Entry 9EQ6 (X-ray diffraction, 2.72 A resolution); this record covers chains B and A.

# Chain B
Protein: Frizzled-5
From: Mus musculus
Reference sequence: Q9EQD0 (FZD5_MOUSE); residues 27-156 here = UniProt positions 27-156
Chain sequence (140 residues; row label = number of the first residue in the row):
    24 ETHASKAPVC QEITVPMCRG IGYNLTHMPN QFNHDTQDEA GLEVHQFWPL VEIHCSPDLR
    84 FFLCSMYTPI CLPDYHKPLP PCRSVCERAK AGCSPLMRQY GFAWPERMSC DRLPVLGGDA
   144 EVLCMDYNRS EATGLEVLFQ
Unresolved in the structure: 24-31, 140-141, 154-163
Construct notes: expression tag (24-26, 157-163)
Swiss-Prot annotation at these positions:
  - glycosylation (N-linked (GlcNAc...) asparagine): Asn47, Asn151
Disulfide bonds: Cys33-Cys94, Cys41-Cys87, Cys78-Cys116, Cys105-Cys147, Cys109-Cys133
Covalently attached groups: N-acetylglucosamine (NAG) linked to Asn47

# Chain A
Protein: VWFA and cache domain-containing protein 1
From: Mus musculus
Reference sequence: Q6PDJ1 (CAHD1_MOUSE); residues 1-1094 here = UniProt positions 1-1094
Chain sequence (1102 residues; each row starts with the number of its first residue):
     1 MAREPEEEET VRPAAVVRRC PRCPGWPGAP RPPLWLLCLV ACWILGAVAD ADFSILDEAQ
    61 VLASQMRRLA AEELGVVTMQ RIFNSLVYTE KISNGESEVQ QLAKKIREKF NRYLDVVNRN
   121 KQVVEASYTA HLTSPLTAIQ DCCTIPPSMM EFDGNFNTNV SRTVSCDRLS TTVNSRAFNP
   181 GRDLNSVLAD NLKSNPGIKW QYFSSEEGIF TVFPAHKFRC KGSYEHRSRP IYVSTVRPQS
   241 KHIVVILDHG ASVTDTQLQI AKDAAQVILS AIDEHDKISV LTVADAVRTC SLDQCYKTYL
   301 SPATSETKRK MSTFVSSVKP SDSPTQHAVG FHRAFQLIRS TSNSTRFQAN TDMVIIYLSA
   361 GITSKDSSEE DKKATLRVIN EENGFLNNSV MILTYALMND GVTGLKELAF LRDLAEQNSG
   421 KYGIPDRTAL PVIKGSMMVL NQLSNLETTV GRFYTNLPNR MIDEAVFSLP FSDEMGDGLI
   481 MTVSKPCYFG NLLLGIVGVD VNLAYILEDV TYYQDSLASY TFLIDDKGYT LMHPSLTRPY
   541 LLSEPPLHTD IIHYENIPKF ELVRQNILSL PLGSQIITVP VNSSLSWHIN KLRETGKEAY
   601 NVSYAWKMVQ DTSFILCIVV IQPEIPVKQL KNLNTVPSSK LLYHRLDLLG QPSACLHFKQ
   661 LATLESPTVM LSAGSFSSPY EHLSQPETKR MVEHYTAYLS DNTRLIANPG LKFSVRNEVM
   721 ATSHVTDEWM TQMEMSSLNT YIVRRYIATP NGVLRIYPGS LMDKAFDPTR RQWYLHAVAN
   781 PGLISLTGPY LDVGGAGYVV TISHTIHSSS TQLSSGHTVA VMGIDFTLRY FYKVLMDLLP
   841 VCNQDGGNKI RCFIMEDRGY LVAHPTLVDP KGHAPLEQQH ITHKEPLVAN DILNHPNFVK
   901 KNLCNSFSDR TVQRSYKFNT SLVGDLTNLV HGSHCSKYRL TRIPGTNAFV GIVNETCDSL
   961 AFCACSMVDR LCLNCHRMEQ NECECPCECP LEVNECTGNL TNAENRNPSC EVHQEPVTYT
  1021 AIDPGLQDAL QQCVNSRCNQ RMESGDCFGV LDCEWCVVDS DGKTHLDKSY CAPQKECFGG
  1081 IVGAKSPYVD DMGATGLEVL FQ
Unresolved in the structure: 1-52, 1091-1102
Construct notes: expression tag (1095-1102)
Swiss-Prot annotation at these positions:
  - glycosylation: Asn159 (N-linked (GlcNAc...) asparagine)
Disulfide bonds: Cys142-Cys166, Cys143-Cys220, Cys295-Cys996, Cys655-Cys1033, Cys842-Cys852, Cys904-Cys1010, Cys935-Cys957, Cys963-Cys983, Cys965-Cys985, Cys972-Cys987, Cys975-Cys989, Cys1038-Cys1053, Cys1047-Cys1071, Cys1056-Cys1077
Covalently attached groups: N-acetylglucosamine (NAG) linked to Asn387, Asn582, Asn601, Asn919, Asn954, Asn999

# Chain B / chain A interface
Contacting residue pairs (31; chain B residue first):
  Leu65(B) with Val930(A)
  Glu66(B) with Leu960(A)
  Gln69(B) with Asn890(A), hydrogen bond; His931(A); Ala961(A); Phe962(A), hydrogen bond (side chain-backbone)
  Phe70(B) with Leu960(A), hydrophobic; Phe962(A), hydrophobic
  Pro72(B) with Leu973(A), hydrophobic; Glu982(A)
  Glu75(B) with Arg977(A), salt bridge
  Ile76(B) with Leu973(A); Asn974(A)
  Tyr90(B) with Leu960(A)
  Leu119(B) with Leu973(A), hydrophobic
  Arg121(B) with Met967(A)
  Gln122(B) with Cys965(A); Ser966(A); Met967(A), hydrogen bond (backbone-backbone)
  Tyr123(B) with Cys963(A); Ala964(A); Cys965(A), hydrogen bond (backbone-backbone); Ser966(A); Leu971(A), hydrogen bond (side chain-backbone); Cys972(A), hydrogen bond (side chain-backbone); Leu973(A)
  Gly124(B) with Phe962(A)
  Phe125(B) with Phe962(A), hydrophobic; Ala964(A), hydrophobic; Leu973(A), hydrophobic
  Ala126(B) with Phe962(A)
Interface residues without a listed pair, chain B (17 interface residues in all): Leu73, Pro128
Interface residues without a listed pair, chain A (18 interface residues in all): Val968

# In short
Chain B and chain A form an interface of 17 and 18 residues respectively, with 6 hydrogen bonds and 1 salt
bridge. Among the polar pairs are Glu75(B)-Arg977(A), Gln69(B)-Asn890(A) and Gln69(B)-Phe962(A). Covalently
linked N-acetylglucosamine: at Asn47(B).
Here chain B is Frizzled-5 and chain A is VWFA and cache domain-containing protein 1, both from Mus musculus.
Entry 9EQ6 (Cachd1 and FZD5 complex) was determined by X-ray diffraction.
